Entry 9FFQ (electron microscopy, 3.10 A resolution); this record covers chains D and E of the 6 polymer chains in the assembly.

# Chain D
Protein: Gamma-aminobutyric acid receptor subunit alpha-1
Organism: Homo sapiens
UniProt: P14867 (GBRA1_HUMAN); residues 5-429 here correspond to UniProt positions 32-456 (UniProt number = residue number + 27)
Amino-acid sequence (411 residues; each row starts with the number of its first residue; note: 71 numbers in that range are skipped by the numbering (no residue carries them; nothing is unmodelled there); numbers below 1 keep their minus sign (Met-52 is residue -52)):
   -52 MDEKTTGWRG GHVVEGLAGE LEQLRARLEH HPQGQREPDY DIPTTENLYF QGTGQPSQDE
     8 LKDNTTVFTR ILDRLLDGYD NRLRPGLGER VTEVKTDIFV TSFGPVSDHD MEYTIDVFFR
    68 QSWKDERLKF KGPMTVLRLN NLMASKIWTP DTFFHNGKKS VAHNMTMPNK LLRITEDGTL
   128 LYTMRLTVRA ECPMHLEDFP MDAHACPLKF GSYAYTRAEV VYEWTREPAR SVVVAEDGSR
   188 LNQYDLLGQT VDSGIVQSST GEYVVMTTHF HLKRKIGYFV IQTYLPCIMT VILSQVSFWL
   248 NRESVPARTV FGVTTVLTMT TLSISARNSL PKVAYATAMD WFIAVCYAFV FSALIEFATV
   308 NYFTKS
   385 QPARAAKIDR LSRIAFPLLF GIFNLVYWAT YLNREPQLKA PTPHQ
Not modelled in the structure: -52 to 11, 419-429
Sequence notes: initiating methionine (-52); expression tag (-51 to 4); linker (313, 385-390)
UniProt features mapped onto this chain:
  - binding site (4-aminobutanoate): Arg67, Thr130
  - binding site (3alpha-hydroxy-5alpha-pregnan-11,20-dione): Trp246
  - glycosylation (N-linked (GlcNAc...) asparagine): Asn11, Asn111
Disulfides: Cys139-Cys153
Covalent attachments: N-acetylglucosamine (NAG) linked to Asn111
Residues lining bound ligands: gamma-amino-butanoic acid (ABU): Phe65, Arg67, Leu118, Thr130

# Chain E
Protein: Gamma-aminobutyric acid receptor subunit beta-3
Organism: Homo sapiens
UniProt: P28472 (GBRB3_HUMAN); residues 1-448 here correspond to UniProt positions 26-473 (UniProt number = residue number + 25)
Amino-acid sequence (395 residues; numbered -53 to 448; 107 numbers in that range are skipped by the numbering (no residue carries them; nothing is unmodelled there); the number before each row is that of its first residue; numbers below 1 keep their minus sign (Met-53 is residue -53)):
   -53 MDEKTTGWRG GHVVEGLAGE LEQLRARLEH HPQGQREPDY DIPTTENLYF QGTGQSVNDP
     7 GNMSFVKETV DKLLKGYDIR LRPDFGGPPV CVGMNIDIAS IDMVSEVNMD YTLTMYFQQY
    67 WRDKRLAYSG IPLNLTLDNR VADQLWVPDT YFLNDKKSFV HGVTVKNRMI RLHPDGTVLY
   127 GLRITTTAAC MMDLRRYPLD EQNCTLEIES YGYTTDDIEF YWRGGDKAVT GVERIELPQF
   187 SIVEHRLVSR NVVFATGAYP RLSLSFRLKR NIGYFILQTY MPSILITILS WVSFWINYDA
   247 SAARVALGIT TVLTMTTINT HLRETLPKIP YVKAIDMYLM GCFVFVFLAL LEYAFVNYIF
   307 FSQPARAA
   422 AIDRWSRIVF PFTFSLFNLV YWLYYVN
Not modelled in the structure: -53 to 7, 448
Sequence notes: initiating methionine (-53); expression tag (-52 to 0); linker (308-314)
UniProt features mapped onto this chain:
  - binding site (benzamidine): Asp95 to Tyr97, Glu155 to Tyr157, Phe200
  - binding site (4-aminobutanoate): Tyr97, Glu155, Tyr157, Thr202
  - binding site (histamine): Tyr97, Ser156, Tyr157, Thr202
  - glycosylation (N-linked (GlcNAc...) asparagine): Asn8, Asn80, Asn149
Disulfides: Cys136-Cys150
Covalent attachments: N-acetylglucosamine (NAG) linked to Asn80; glycan linked to Asn149
Residues lining bound ligands: gamma-amino-butanoic acid (ABU): Tyr97, Glu155, Ser156, Tyr157, Phe200, Thr202, Tyr205

# Chain D / chain E interface
Contacting residue pairs - 67 pairs, chain D then chain E:
  Thr12(D) - Leu27(E)
  Phe15(D) - Leu27(E)  hydrophobic
  Phe15(D) - Phe31(E)  hydrophobic
  Thr16(D) - Asp24(E)  hydrogen bond
  Thr16(D) - Leu27(E)
  Leu19(D) - Arg26(E)
  Asp20(D) - Arg26(E)  salt bridge
  Leu23(D) - Arg26(E)
  Phe46(D) - Phe200(E)  hydrophobic
  Phe65(D) - Tyr97(E)
  Phe65(D) - Leu99(E)  hydrophobic
  Phe65(D) - Tyr157(E)
  Arg67(D) - Ala201(E)
  Arg67(D) - Thr202(E)
  Met81(D) - Phe31(E)  hydrophobic
  Met81(D) - Gly32(E)
  Arg85(D) - Phe31(E)
  Arg85(D) - Tyr159(E)
  Arg85(D) - Asp163(E)  salt bridge
  Leu86(D) - Arg26(E)
  Leu86(D) - Leu27(E)  hydrophobic
  Asn87(D) - Ile25(E)  hydrogen bond (side chain-backbone)
  Asn87(D) - Arg26(E)  hydrogen bond (backbone-backbone)
  Asn87(D) - Tyr159(E)
  Leu89(D) - Ile25(E)  hydrophobic
  Leu89(D) - Arg26(E)
  Met90(D) - Arg26(E)
  Met112(D) - Thr96(E)
  Met112(D) - Tyr97(E)
  Met112(D) - Phe98(E)  hydrophobic
  Met112(D) - Ser104(E)
  Met112(D) - Phe105(E)
  Met112(D) - Val106(E)  hydrophobic
  Met112(D) - Ile130(E)  hydrophobic
  Thr113(D) - Thr96(E)  hydrogen bond (side chain-backbone)
  Thr113(D) - Ile130(E)
  Met114(D) - Val93(E)  hydrophobic
  Met114(D) - Pro94(E)
  Asn116(D) - Tyr97(E)
  Asn116(D) - Tyr157(E)
  Lys117(D) - Tyr157(E)
  Leu118(D) - Tyr157(E)
  Leu118(D) - Gly158(E)
  Arg120(D) - Gly158(E)  hydrogen bond (side chain-backbone)
  Arg120(D) - Thr160(E)
  Arg120(D) - Thr202(E)  hydrogen bond (side chain-backbone)
  Arg120(D) - Tyr205(E)  hydrogen bond
  Thr130(D) - Tyr157(E)
  Met131(D) - Tyr157(E)  hydrogen bond (backbone-side chain)
  Arg132(D) - Tyr97(E)
  Arg132(D) - Phe98(E)  hydrogen bond (side chain-backbone)
  Arg132(D) - Leu99(E)
  Arg132(D) - Asp101(E)  salt bridge
  Arg132(D) - Tyr157(E)  hydrogen bond (backbone-side chain)
  Arg187(D) - Ala135(E)
  Arg187(D) - Met137(E)
  Asn189(D) - Met137(E)
  Asn189(D) - Pro276(E)
  Tyr225(D) - Pro276(E)
  Tyr225(D) - Tyr277(E)
  Ile228(D) - Val278(E)  hydrophobic
  Gln229(D) - Arg269(E)  hydrogen bond
  Pro253(D) - Phe301(E)  hydrophobic
  Pro253(D) - Tyr304(E)  hydrophobic
  Val257(D) - Leu297(E)  hydrophobic
  Val257(D) - Phe301(E)  hydrophobic
  Thr261(D) - Leu297(E)
Also at the interface, not in a pair above, chain D (40 interface residues in all): Thr48, Leu84, His110, Leu128, Ser186, Gln190, Ala254
Also at the interface, not in a pair above, chain E (44 interface residues in all): Met55, Trp92, Asp95, Asn100, Lys102, Leu128, Ile275, Phe293, Ile305

# In short
The interface between chain D and chain E involves 40 residues on one side and 44 on the other, with 11
hydrogen bonds and 3 salt bridges. Polar contacts include Asp20(D)-Arg26(E), Arg85(D)-Asp163(E) and
Arg132(D)-Asp101(E). Gamma-amino-butanoic acid is bound between chain D and chain E.
Chain D is Gamma-aminobutyric acid receptor subunit alpha-1 and chain E is Gamma-aminobutyric acid receptor
subunit beta-3, both from Homo sapiens; the structure, Cryo-EM structure of the alpha1beta3 GABA(A) receptor
in complex with GABA and Mb25 in the short-lived ..., was determined by electron microscopy.
